Entry 9DHS (electron microscopy, 4.48 A resolution (low resolution: residue-level contacts below are approximate; hydrogen-bond / salt-bridge calls are withheld)); this record covers chains A and B of the 8 polymer chains in the assembly.

== Chain A (and B) ==
Protein: Isoform Flip of Glutamate receptor 2
Source organism: Rattus norvegicus
Notes: chain B of this document is another copy of the same molecule, construct and numbering; everything in this record applies to it too
UniProt: P19491 (GRIA2_RAT), isoform P19491-2; residues 391-820 here correspond to UniProt positions 412-841 (UniProt number = residue number + 21)
Sequence (430 residues; each row starts with the number of its first residue):
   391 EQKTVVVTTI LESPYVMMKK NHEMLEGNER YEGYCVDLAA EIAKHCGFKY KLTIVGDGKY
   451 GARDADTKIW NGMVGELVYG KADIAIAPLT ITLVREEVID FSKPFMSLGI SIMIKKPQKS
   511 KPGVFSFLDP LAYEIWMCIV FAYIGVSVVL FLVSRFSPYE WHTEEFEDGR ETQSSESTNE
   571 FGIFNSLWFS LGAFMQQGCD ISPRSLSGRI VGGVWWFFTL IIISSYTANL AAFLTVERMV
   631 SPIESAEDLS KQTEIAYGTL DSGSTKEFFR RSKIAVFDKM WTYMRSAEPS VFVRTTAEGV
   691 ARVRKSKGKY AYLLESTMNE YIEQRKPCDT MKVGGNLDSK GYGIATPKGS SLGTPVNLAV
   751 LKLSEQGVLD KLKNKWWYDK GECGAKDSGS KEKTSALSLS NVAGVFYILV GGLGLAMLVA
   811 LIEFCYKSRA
Disordered / not traced: 550-564 (chain B: 550-564, 820)
Construct notes: conflict Gln392 (Asn413 in P19491)
Curated features (UniProtKB/Swiss-Prot):
  - binding site (L-glutamate): Pro478, Thr480, Arg485, Ser654, Thr655, Glu705
  - site: Arg453 (Interaction with the cone snail toxin Con-ikot-ikot), Ile633 (Crucial to convey clamshell closure to channel opening), Arg660 (Interaction with the cone snail toxin Con-ikot-ikot), Lys752 (Interaction with the cone snail toxin Con-ikot-ikot)
  - modified residue (Phosphoserine): Ser662, Ser696
  - lipidation (S-palmitoyl cysteine): Cys589, Cys815
Disulfides: Cys718-Cys773
Small-molecule neighbours: glutamic acid (GLU): Tyr450, Pro478, Leu479, Thr480, Arg485, Leu650, Gly653, Ser654, Thr655, Lys656, Glu705

== Interface between chain A and chain B ==
Contacting residue pairs (45):
  Asp519(A) - Ala786(B)
  Pro520(A) - Ala786(B)
  Pro520(A) - Leu787(B)
  Leu521(A) - Ala786(B)
  Ala522(A) - Ala786(B)
  Ala522(A) - Leu787(B)
  Ile525(A) - Leu787(B)
  Ile525(A) - Ser788(B)
  Phe546(A) - Ala810(B)
  Phe546(A) - Phe814(B)
  Pro548(A) - Lys817(B)
  Tyr549(A) - Phe814(B)
  Tyr549(A) - Lys817(B)
  Tyr549(A) - Arg819(B)
  Ala583(A) - Gln587(B)
  Gln586(A) - Met585(B)
  Cys589(A) - Gly588(B)
  Ser592(A) - Trp578(B)
  Arg594(A) - Phe574(B)
  Leu596(A) - Phe574(B)
  Ser597(A) - Ala806(B)
  Arg599(A) - Phe574(B)
  Arg599(A) - Asn575(B)
  Arg599(A) - Trp578(B)
  Val601(A) - Leu803(B)
  Val601(A) - Ala806(B)
  Gly603(A) - Met585(B)
  Val604(A) - Leu799(B)
  Trp605(A) - Leu799(B)
  Trp606(A) - Trp578(B)
  Trp606(A) - Gly582(B)
  Trp606(A) - Met585(B)
  Trp606(A) - Gln587(B)
  Phe607(A) - Met585(B)
  Phe608(A) - Val795(B)
  Phe608(A) - Phe796(B)
  Leu610(A) - Ile613(B)
  Ser614(A) - Thr617(B)
  Ala618(A) - Leu620(B)
  Ala618(A) - Ala621(B)
  Asn619(A) - Leu624(B)
  Asn619(A) - Leu787(B)
  Ala622(A) - Thr625(B)
  Glu627(A) - Lys783(B)
  Gln642(A) - Gly779(B)
Also at the interface, not in a pair above, chain A (46 interface residues in all): Cys528, Ala532, Val536, Val539, Val543, Ser547, Gly588, Ser595, Ile600, Thr609, Ile611, Ser615, Phe623, Thr625, Val626, Glu644
Also at the interface, not in a pair above, chain B (43 interface residues in all): Leu581, Gln586, Asp590, Tyr616, Ser780, Lys781, Glu782, Thr784, Ser785, Leu789, Val792, Gly802, Met807, Val809, Leu811, Glu813

== In short ==
46 residues of chain A and 43 residues of chain B are in contact. Bound to chain A: glutamic acid. Curated
annotation (UniProt) lists 6 L-glutamate-binding residues on chain A.
Chain A and chain B are both Isoform Flip of Glutamate receptor 2 (Rattus norvegicus); the structure,
Desensitized state 1 of the GluA2-gamma2 complex, was determined by electron microscopy together with 9DHP,
9DHQ, 9DHR, 9DHT, 9MRK, 9MRL, 9MRM and 9MRN from the same study.
